PDB entry 4DQ7 | X-ray diffraction, 1.40 A resolution | chain A

== Chain A ==
Protein: Membrane protein Phi6 P5
Organism: Pseudomonas phage phi6
UniProtKB: Q283U5 (Q283U5_BPPH6); numbering as in UniProt (aligned over 48-220)
Sequence (173 residues; row label = number of the first residue in the row):
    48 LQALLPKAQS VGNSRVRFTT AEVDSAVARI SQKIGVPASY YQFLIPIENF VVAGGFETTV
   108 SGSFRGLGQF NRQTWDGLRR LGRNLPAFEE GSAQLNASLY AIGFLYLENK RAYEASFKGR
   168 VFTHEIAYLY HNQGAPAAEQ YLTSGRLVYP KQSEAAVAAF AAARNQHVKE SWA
Disordered / not traced: 55-59
Sequence notes: engineered mutation Phe-207 (Val in Q283U5)
From the paper describing this entry:
  - contacts within the chain: Asn-179/Phe-207 (hydrophobic contact)
  - conformationally variable residues (side-chain flip): Asn-179
  - catalytic residues: Glu-95 (proposed by the authors, not directly observed)

== Summary ==
From the paper: the catalytic residue Glu-95; conformational variability at Asn-179.
Chain A is Membrane protein Phi6 P5 (Pseudomonas phage phi6); the structure, Structural Investigation of
Bacteriophage Phi6 Lysin (V207F mutant), was determined by X-ray diffraction together with 4DQ5 and 4DQJ from
the same study.
